8ZKM - chains B and K of the 6 polymer chains in the assembly; structure by electron microscopy, 6.70 A resolution (low resolution: residue-level contacts below are approximate; hydrogen-bond / salt-bridge calls are withheld).

# Chain B
Protein: adaptor of release VP1
Source organism: Vibrio cholerae
Sequence (202 residues; numbered 1 to 202; the number before each row is that of its first residue):
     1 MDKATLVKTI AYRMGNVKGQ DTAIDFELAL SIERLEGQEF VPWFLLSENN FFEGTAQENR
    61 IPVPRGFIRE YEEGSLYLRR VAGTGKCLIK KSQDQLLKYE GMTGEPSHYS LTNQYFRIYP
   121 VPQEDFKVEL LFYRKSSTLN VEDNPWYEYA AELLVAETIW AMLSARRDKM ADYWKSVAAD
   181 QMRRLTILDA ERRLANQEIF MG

# Chain K
Protein: portal of release VP1
Source organism: Vibrio cholerae
Sequence (581 residues; numbered 1 to 581; the number before each row is that of its first residue):
     1 MEILYTGASE SLHSTILKAL LERIDLGDTF ISDNYTRWQA TERYYMMYKI PNKKDKAAIE
    61 KWNKGDTDFK SLVMPYSYAQ LMTAHAYMVN VFLNRDPIFQ TDSLNGDGTE RELALESMLQ
   121 YQVKAGEMEP SLLVWFMDAL RYGVGVLGDY WEEHVFHQTV FEVKKTRVVK GYEGCKTFNV
   181 MVYDFIPDPR VALCKYQEGE FFGRRLDLNV LDLKKGAKFG KYFNVEHAEA LVAASKEEMY
   241 RRDPSIGQQR SLKDSTMTPK GKQVGDISCV EIFVRLVPKD WGLGDSEFPE MWVFTVADKK
   301 YIVAAEPVNT LDDKFPFHIL ECEIDGYMNK SRGLLEISAP MNDILTWLFD SHMYNKRQIM
   361 NNQFIGDPSA LVVKDVESKE PGKFIRLRPI ISQLPVTDVT AQNIQDVQVV ERNMQRIVGV
   421 NDDVAGQSSP SSRRSATEFR GTTSFASSRL ANLAYFFSVT GFRSLAKSLI VKTQQLYTVE
   481 MKVKVAGDNI KGAQSIIVKP EDISGQFDIM PVDGTLPVDR MAQAQFWMQI MSMVAGNPVL
   541 GAEYRLGDIF SYTARLAGLK GIDKMKIRIL DDDQILALIL A

# Interface between chain B and chain K
Pairs across the interface (11):
  Glu-72(B) / Arg-386(K)
  Leu-194(B) / Pro-368(K)
  Leu-194(B) / Ser-369(K)
  Leu-194(B) / Val-373(K)
  Ile-199(B) / Glu-377(K)
  Phe-200(B) / Glu-377(K)
  Met-201(B) / Phe-364(K)
  Met-201(B) / Val-376(K)
  Gly-202(B) / Val-376(K)
  Gly-202(B) / Glu-377(K)
  Gly-202(B) / Ser-378(K)
Other interface residues (no listed pair), chain B (9 interface residues in all): Arg-193, Gln-197, Glu-198
Other interface residues (no listed pair), chain K (10 interface residues in all): Leu-371, Lys-379

# Overview
9 residues of chain B and 10 residues of chain K are in contact.
Here chain B is adaptor of release VP1 and chain K is portal of release VP1, both from Vibrio cholerae. Entry
8ZKM (portal-tail of Vibrio cholerae typing phage release VP1) was determined by electron microscopy (same
publication as 8ZKK and 9IN6).
